Entry 2EZV (X-ray diffraction, 2.40 A resolution); this record covers chains F and A of the 4 polymer chains in the assembly.

== Chain F ==
Molecule: 21-nt DNA strand
Sequence (21 nucleotides; each row starts with the number of its first residue):
     1 ATGTGGCCAACAAGGCCTATT
Disordered / not traced: 1-3, 19-21

== Chain A ==
Name: Type II restriction enzyme SfiI
Notes: EC 3.1.21.4
UniProtKB: O52512 (T2S1_STRFI); numbering as in UniProt (aligned over 1-269)
Sequence (269 residues; each row starts with the number of its first residue):
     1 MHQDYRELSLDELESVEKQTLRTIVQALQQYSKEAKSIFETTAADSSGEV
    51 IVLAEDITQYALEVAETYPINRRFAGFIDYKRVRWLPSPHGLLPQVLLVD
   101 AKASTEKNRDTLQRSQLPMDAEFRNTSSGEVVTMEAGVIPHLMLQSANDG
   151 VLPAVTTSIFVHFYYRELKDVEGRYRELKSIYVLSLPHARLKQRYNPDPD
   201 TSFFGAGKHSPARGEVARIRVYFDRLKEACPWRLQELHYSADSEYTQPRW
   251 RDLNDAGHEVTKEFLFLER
Disordered / not traced: 170-171
Metal / ion sites: Ca2+: Asp-79, Asp-100, Ala-101
From the paper describing this entry:
  - catalytic residues: Asp-79, Asp-100, Lys-102
  - Ca2+ coordination: Asp-79, Asp-100
  - self-association interface (contacts with another copy of this molecule); pairs are residue here / residue on that copy: Glu-34/Arg-73 (salt bridge), Asp-56/Gly-76 (hydrogen bond), Tyr-60/Phe-74 (hydrogen bond), Glu-63/Arg-82 (salt bridge), Lys-81/Asp-56 (salt bridge)
  - binding site for the 21-nt DNA strand (chain F): Ser-46, Glu-106, Arg-109, Lys-208, Ser-210, Arg-213, Arg-218, Arg-220
  - specificity-determining residues: Arg-109
  - contacts within the chain: Arg-109/Tyr-222 (hydrogen bond)
  - conformationally variable residues (order/disorder transition): Lys-169 to Glu-172

== How chain F and chain A interact ==
Contacting residue pairs (30; chain F residue first):
  DT4(F) with Arg-109(A), base contact; Thr-126(A), phosphate contact; Tyr-222(A), sugar contact
  DG5(F) with Arg-109(A), hydrogen bond to the base; Asn-125(A), phosphate contact; Thr-126(A), hydrogen bond to the phosphate; Ser-127(A), hydrogen bond to the phosphate; Gly-205(A), phosphate contact; Ala-206(A), hydrogen bond to the phosphate; Arg-220(A), base contact; Tyr-222(A), phosphate contact
  DG6(F) with Arg-109(A), base contact; Asn-125(A), hydrogen bond to the phosphate; Ser-127(A), hydrogen bond to the phosphate; Gly-207(A), base contact; Lys-208(A), hydrogen bond to the base; His-209(A), sugar contact; Pro-211(A), sugar contact; Arg-220(A), hydrogen bond to the base
  DC7(F) with Lys-208(A), hydrogen bond to the base; His-209(A), base contact; Ser-210(A), hydrogen bond to the phosphate; Pro-211(A), phosphate contact; Ala-212(A), hydrogen bond to the phosphate
  DC8(F) with Arg-213(A), salt bridge to the phosphate; Glu-215(A), hydrogen bond to the base
  DA10(F) with Ser-46(A), phosphate contact
  DC11(F) with Ser-46(A), hydrogen bond to the phosphate; Ser-47(A), phosphate contact
  DA12(F) with Ser-46(A), hydrogen bond to the phosphate
Also at the interface, not in a pair above, chain F (9 interface residues in all): DA9
Also at the interface, not in a pair above, chain A (21 interface residues in all): Glu-106, Arg-124, Arg-218

== In short ==
The interface between chain F and chain A involves 9 residues on one side and 21 on the other; the contacts
include 14 hydrogen bonds and 1 salt bridge. Polar contacts include DG5(F)/Arg-109(A), DG6(F)/Lys-208(A) and
DG6(F)/Arg-220(A). The paper reports catalytic residues Asp-79(A), Asp-100(A) and Lys-102(A); a binding site
for the 21-nt DNA strand (chain F) at Ser-46(A), Glu-106(A) and Arg-109(A) among others.
Here chain F is a 21-nt DNA strand and chain A is Type II restriction enzyme SfiI. Entry 2EZV (Crystal
structure of tetrameric restriction endonuclease SfiI bound to cognate DNA) was determined by X-ray
diffraction, deposited together with 2F03.
